1YI5 - chains A and J of the 10 polymer chains in the assembly; structure by X-ray diffraction, 4.20 A resolution (low resolution: residue-level contacts below are approximate; hydrogen-bond / salt-bridge calls are withheld).

[Chain A]
Name: Acetylcholine-binding protein
Source organism: Lymnaea stagnalis
UniProt: P58154 (ACHP_LYMST); residues 1-210 here correspond to UniProt positions 20-229 (UniProt number = residue number + 19)
Sequence (210 residues; row label = number of the first residue in the row):
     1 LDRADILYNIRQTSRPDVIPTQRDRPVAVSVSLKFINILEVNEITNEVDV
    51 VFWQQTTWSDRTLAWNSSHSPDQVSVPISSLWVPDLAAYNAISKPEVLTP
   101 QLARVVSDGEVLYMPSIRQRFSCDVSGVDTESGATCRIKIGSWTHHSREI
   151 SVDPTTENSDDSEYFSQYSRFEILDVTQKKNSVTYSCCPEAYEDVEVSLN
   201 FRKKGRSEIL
Unresolved in the structure: 156-158, 206-210
Disulfide bonds: Cys123-Cys136, Cys187-Cys188
UniProt features mapped onto this chain:
  - glycosylation: Asn66 (N-linked (GlcNAc...) asparagine)
What the authors report for this chain:
  - conformationally variable residues (loop rearrangement): Ser182 to Tyr192
  - post-translational modification sites: Asn66
  - specificity-determining residues: Ser182, Thr184, Ser186 (proposed by the authors, not directly observed)

[Chain J]
Name: Long neurotoxin 1
Source organism: Naja siamensis
UniProt: P01391 (NXL1_NAJKA); numbering as in UniProt (aligned over 1-71)
Sequence (71 residues; numbered 1 to 71; the number before each row is that of its first residue):
     1 IRCFITPDITSKDCPNGHVCYTKTWCDAFCSIRGKRVDLGCAATCPTVKT
    51 GVDIQCCSTDNCNPFPTRKRP
Unresolved in the structure: 69-71
Disulfide bonds: Cys3-Cys20, Cys14-Cys41, Cys26-Cys30, Cys45-Cys56, Cys57-Cys62
UniProt features mapped onto this chain:
  - site: Lys23 (Binds to Torpedo AChR), Trp25 (Binds to both neuronal alpha-7/CHRNA7 and Torpedo AChRs), Asp27 (Binds to both neuronal alpha-7/CHRNA7 and Torpedo AChRs), Ala28 (Binds to alpha-7/CHRNA7 AChR), Phe29 (Binds to both neuronal alpha-7/CHRNA7 and Torpedo AChRs), Arg33 (Binds to both neuronal alpha-7/CHRNA7 and Torpedo AChRs), Lys35 (Binds to alpha-7/CHRNA7 AChR), Arg36 (Binds to both neuronal alpha-7/CHRNA7 and Torpedo AChRs, may be important for inhibition of GABA(A) receptors), Lys49 (Binds to Torpedo AChR), Phe65 (Binds to both neuronal alpha-7/CHRNA7 and Torpedo AChRs)
  - mutagenesis: Lys23 (K23E: 2-fold and 28-fold decrease in affinity for Torpedo AChRs), Trp25 (W25A: 11-fold decrease in affinity for Torpedo AChRs and 6-fold decrease in affinity for neuronal alpha-7/CHRNA7 AChR), Asp27 (D27R: 31-fold decrease in affinity for Torpedo AChRs and 50-fold decrease in affinity for neuronal alpha-7/CHRNA7 AChR), Ala28 (A28G: 5-fold decrease in affinity for neuronal alpha-7/CHRNA7 AChR), Phe29 (F29A: 12-fold decrease in affinity for Torpedo AChRs and 74-fold decrease in affinity for neuronal alpha-7/CHRNA7 AChR), Arg33 (R33E: 767-fold decrease in affinity for Torpedo AChRs and 339-fold decrease in affinity for neuronal alpha-7/CHRNA7 AChR), Lys35 (K35A: 11-fold decrease in affinity for neuronal alpha-7/CHRNA7 AChR), Arg36 (R36A: 16-fold decrease in affinity for Torpedo AChRs), Lys49 (K49E: 3-fold and 53-fold decrease in affinity for Torpedo AChRs), Phe65 (F65A: 7-fold decrease in affinity for Torpedo AChRs and 15-fold decrease in affinity for neuronal alpha-7/CHRNA7 AChR)
What the authors report for this chain:
  - specificity-determining residues: Ala28, Phe29, Arg33 (proposed by the authors, not directly observed)

[How chain A and chain J interact]
Residue-residue contacts - 12 pairs, chain A then chain J:
  Lys34(A) with Asp27(J); Ala28(J)
  Trp53(A) with Phe29(J)
  Gln55(A) with Ser31(J); Ile32(J)
  Leu112(A) with Ile32(J)
  Met114(A) with Ile32(J)
  Thr155(A) with Ser31(J)
  Ser159(A) with Cys26(J); Asp27(J)
  Asp160(A) with Cys26(J)
  Tyr164(A) with Ala28(J)
Also at the interface, not in a pair above, chain A (11 interface residues in all): Arg104, Glu163
Also at the interface, not in a pair above, chain J (8 interface residues in all): Trp25, Arg33

[In short]
The interface between chain A and chain J involves 11 residues on one side and 8 on the other. From UniProt:
10 mutagenesis sites on chain J. The paper reports specificity determinants Ser182(A), Thr184(A) and Ala28(J)
among others; a modification site at Asn66(A).
Chain A is Acetylcholine-binding protein (Lymnaea stagnalis) and chain J is Long neurotoxin 1 (Naja
siamensis); the structure, Crystal structure of the a-cobratoxin-AChBP complex, was determined by X-ray
diffraction.
